Entry 7KMX (electron microscopy, 3.20 A resolution); this record covers chains b and c of the 14 polymer chains in the assembly.

# Chain b (and c)
Name: Minor capsid protein
From: Vibrio phage XM1
Notes: chain c of this document is another copy of the same molecule, construct and numbering; everything in this record applies to it too
Sequence (160 residues; row label = number of the first residue in the row):
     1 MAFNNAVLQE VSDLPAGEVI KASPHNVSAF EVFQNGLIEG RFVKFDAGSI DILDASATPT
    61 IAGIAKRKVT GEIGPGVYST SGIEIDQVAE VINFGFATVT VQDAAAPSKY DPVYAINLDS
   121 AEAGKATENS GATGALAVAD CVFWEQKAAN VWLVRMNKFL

# How chain b and chain c interact
Residue-residue contacts (25):
  His25(b) - Pro24(c)
  Asn26(b) - Ser23(c)
  Asn26(b) - Pro24(c)
  Asn26(b) - Phe96(c)
  Ser28(b) - Trp144(c)
  Phe30(b) - Tyr110(c)  hydrophobic
  Phe30(b) - Trp144(c)  hydrophobic
  Phe45(b) - Lys109(c)
  Phe45(b) - Tyr110(c)  hydrophobic
  Thr60(b) - Tyr110(c)
  Ala62(b) - Tyr110(c)
  Asn93(b) - Tyr110(c)
  Asn93(b) - Arg155(c)
  Phe94(b) - Pro24(c)  hydrophobic
  Phe94(b) - Phe94(c)  hydrophobic
  Lys158(b) - Asp140(c)  salt bridge
  Lys158(b) - Asn157(c)
  Lys158(b) - Lys158(c)
  Phe159(b) - Pro24(c)  hydrophobic
  Phe159(b) - Phe94(c)  hydrophobic
  Phe159(b) - Arg155(c)
  Phe159(b) - Met156(c)
  Phe159(b) - Asn157(c)  hydrogen bond (backbone-backbone)
  Leu160(b) - Tyr110(c)  hydrogen bond (backbone-side chain)
  Leu160(b) - Arg155(c)  hydrogen bond (backbone-side chain)
Interface residues without a listed pair, chain c (13 interface residues in all): Gly95

# Overview
12 residues of chain b face 13 of chain c across their interface; the contacts include 3 hydrogen bonds and 1
salt bridge. Polar contacts include Lys158(b)-Asp140(c), Leu160(b)-Tyr110(c) and Leu160(b)-Arg155(c).
Chain b and chain c are both Minor capsid protein (Vibrio phage XM1); the structure, The capsid of Myoviridae
Phage XM1, was determined by electron microscopy, deposited together with 7KJK, 7KLN and 7KH1.
